PDB entry 1N13 | X-ray diffraction, 1.40 A resolution | chains D and E of the 6 polymer chains in the assembly

Chain D:
Molecule: Pyruvoyl-dependent arginine decarboxylase alpha chain
Source organism: Methanocaldococcus jannaschii
Notes: EC 4.1.1.19
UniProt: Q57764 (PDAD_METJA); aligned to UniProt positions 54-166 over residues 53-165 (the alignment contains insertions or deletions, so no single offset holds)
Sequence (113 residues; row label = number of the first residue in the row):
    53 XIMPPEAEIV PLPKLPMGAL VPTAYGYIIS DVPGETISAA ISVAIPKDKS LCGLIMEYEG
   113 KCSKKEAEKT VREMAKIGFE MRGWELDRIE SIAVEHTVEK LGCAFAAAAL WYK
Modified positions: PYR (pyruvic acid) at position 53
Residues lining bound ligands: agmatine (AG2): PYR_53, Ile54, Leu106, Ile107, Met108, Glu109, Arg134
From the paper describing this entry:
  - catalytic residues: Glu109 (proposed by the authors, not directly observed)
  - binding site for agmatine: Glu109

Chain E:
Molecule: Pyruvoyl-dependent arginine decarboxylase beta chain
Source organism: Methanocaldococcus jannaschii
Notes: EC 4.1.1.19
UniProt: Q57764 (PDAD_METJA); residue numbers follow UniProt; this construct covers 1-52
Sequence (52 residues; row label = number of the first residue in the row):
     1 MNAEINPLHA YFKLPNTVSL VAGSSEGETP LNAFDGALLN AGIGNVNLIR IS
Not modelled in the structure: 1-2
Residues lining bound ligands: agmatine (AG2): Leu31, Phe34, Asp35, Leu38, Gly44, Val46
Swiss-Prot annotation at these positions:
  - site: Ser52 (Cleavage (non-hydrolytic))
From the paper describing this entry:
  - binding site for agmatine: Leu31, Phe34, Asp35, Gly44, Val46, Ser52
  - catalytic residues: Ser52 (proposed by the authors, not directly observed)

How chain D and chain E interact:
Residue-residue contacts - 29 pairs, chain D then chain E:
  PYR_53(D) - Asn47(E)
  Ile54(D) - Gly44(E)
  Ile54(D) - Asn45(E)
  Ile54(D) - Val46(E)
  Ile54(D) - Asn47(E)  hydrogen bond (backbone-side chain)
  Leu72(D) - Leu8(E)
  Cys104(D) - Asn45(E)
  Leu106(D) - Asp35(E)
  Met108(D) - Leu31(E)  hydrophobic
  Met108(D) - Asn32(E)
  Met108(D) - Asp35(E)
  Glu109(D) - Leu31(E)
  Met126(D) - Thr29(E)
  Met126(D) - Leu31(E)  hydrophobic
  Met126(D) - Asn32(E)
  Ile129(D) - Glu28(E)
  Ile129(D) - Asn32(E)
  Gly130(D) - Asn32(E)
  Met133(D) - Asn32(E)
  Met133(D) - Gly36(E)
  Arg134(D) - Asp35(E)  salt bridge
  Arg134(D) - Leu39(E)
  Arg134(D) - Gly44(E)  hydrogen bond (side chain-backbone)
  Arg134(D) - Asn45(E)
  Trp136(D) - Asn45(E)
  Leu162(D) - Asn47(E)
  Trp163(D) - His9(E)
  Tyr164(D) - Asn6(E)  hydrogen bond
  Tyr164(D) - His9(E)
Interface residues without a listed pair, chain D (18 interface residues in all): Pro74, Glu132
Interface residues without a listed pair, chain E (16 interface residues in all): Ser25, Glu26

Summary:
The interface between chain D and chain E involves 18 residues on one side and 16 on the other, with 3
hydrogen bonds and 1 salt bridge. Polar contacts include Arg134(D)-Asp35(E), Ile54(D)-Asn47(E) and
Arg134(D)-Gly44(E). The paper reports catalytic residues Glu109(D) and Ser52(E); a binding site for agmatine
at Glu109(D) and Leu31(E) among others.
Here chain D is Pyruvoyl-dependent arginine decarboxylase alpha chain and chain E is Pyruvoyl-dependent
arginine decarboxylase beta chain, both from Methanocaldococcus jannaschii. Entry 1N13 (The Crystal Structure
of Pyruvoyl-dependent Arginine Decarboxylase from Methanococcus jannashii) was determined by X-ray diffraction
together with 1MT1 and 1N2M from the same study.
